Entry 8FCQ (electron microscopy, 3.93 A resolution); this record covers chains A and G of the 7 polymer chains in the assembly.

[Chain A]
Protein: Transitional endoplasmic reticulum ATPase
Organism: Homo sapiens
Notes: EC 3.6.4.6
UniProt: P55072 (TERA_HUMAN); residues 1-806 here = UniProt positions 1-806
Sequence (806 residues; each row starts with the number of its first residue):
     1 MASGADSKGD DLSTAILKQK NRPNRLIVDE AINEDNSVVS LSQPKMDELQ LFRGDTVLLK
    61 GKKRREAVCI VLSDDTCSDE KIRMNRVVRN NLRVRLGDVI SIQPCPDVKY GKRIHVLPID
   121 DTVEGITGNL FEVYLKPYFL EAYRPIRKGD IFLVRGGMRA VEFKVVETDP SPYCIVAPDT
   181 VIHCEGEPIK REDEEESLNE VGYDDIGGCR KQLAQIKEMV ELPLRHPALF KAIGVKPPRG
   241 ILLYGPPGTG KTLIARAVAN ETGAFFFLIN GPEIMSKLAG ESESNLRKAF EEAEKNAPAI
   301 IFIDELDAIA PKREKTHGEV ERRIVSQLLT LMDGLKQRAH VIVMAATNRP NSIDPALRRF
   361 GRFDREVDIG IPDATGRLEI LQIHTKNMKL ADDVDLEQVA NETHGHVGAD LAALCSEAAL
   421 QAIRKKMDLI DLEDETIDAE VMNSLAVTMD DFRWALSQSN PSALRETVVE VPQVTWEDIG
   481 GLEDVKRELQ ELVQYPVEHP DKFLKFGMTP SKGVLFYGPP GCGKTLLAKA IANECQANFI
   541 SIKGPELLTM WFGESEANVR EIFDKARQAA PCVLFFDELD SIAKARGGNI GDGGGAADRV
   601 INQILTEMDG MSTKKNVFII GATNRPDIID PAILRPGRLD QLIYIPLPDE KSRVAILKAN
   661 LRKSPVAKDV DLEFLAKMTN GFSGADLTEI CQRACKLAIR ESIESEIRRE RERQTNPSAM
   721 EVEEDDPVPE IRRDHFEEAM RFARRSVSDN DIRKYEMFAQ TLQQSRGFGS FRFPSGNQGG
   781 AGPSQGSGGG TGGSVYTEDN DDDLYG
Disordered / not traced: 1-22, 708-727, 764-806
Small-molecule neighbours:
  - ADP (adenosine-5'-diphosphate), molecule 1: Asp-205, Ile-206, Gly-207, Gly-208, Gly-248, Thr-249, Gly-250, Thr-252, Leu-253, Ile-380, His-384, Gly-408, Ala-409, Ala-412
  - ADP, molecule 2: Asp-478, Ile-479, Gly-480, Pro-520, Gly-521, Cys-522, Gly-523, Lys-524, Thr-525, Leu-526, Asn-624, Ile-656, Gly-684, Ala-685, Thr-688
UniProt features mapped onto this chain:
  - region: Thr-797 to Gly-806 (Interaction with UBXN6)
  - motif: Asp-802 to Gly-806 (PIM motif)
  - binding site (ATP): Pro-247 to Leu-253, Asn-348, His-384, Gly-521 to Leu-526
  - modified residue: Ala-2 (N-acetylalanine), Ser-3 (Phosphoserine), Ser-7 (Phosphoserine), Ser-13 (Phosphoserine), Ser-37 (Phosphoserine), Lys-315 (N6,N6,N6-trimethyllysine), Thr-436 (Phosphothreonine), Ser-462 (Phosphoserine), Lys-502 (N6-acetyllysine), Lys-505 (N6-acetyllysine), Lys-668 (N6-acetyllysine), Ser-702 (Phosphoserine), Lys-754 (N6-acetyllysine), Ser-770 (Phosphoserine), Ser-775 (Phosphoserine), Ser-787 (Phosphoserine), Tyr-805 (Phosphotyrosine)
  - cross-link (Glycyl lysine isopeptide (Lys-Gly)): Lys-8 (interchain with G-Cter in SUMO2), Lys-18 (interchain with G-Cter in SUMO2)
  - natural variant: Arg-95 (R95G: In IBMPFD1), Gly-97 (G97E: In CMT2Y), Ile-126 (I126F: In IBMPFD1; uncertain significance), Arg-155 (R155C: In IBMPFD1; R155H: In FTDALS6 and IBMPFD1; R155L: In IBMPFD1; R155P: In IBMPFD1; R155S: In IBMPFD1), Arg-159 (R159G: In FTDALS6; R159H: In IBMPFD1), Ala-160 (A160T: In IBMPFD1; uncertain significance), Glu-185 (E185K: In CMT2Y), Arg-191 (R191Q: In FTDALS6 and IBMPFD1), Leu-198 (L198W: In IBMPFD1), Ala-232 (A232E: In IBMPFD1), Ile-254 (I254F: In IBMPFD1; uncertain significance), Ile-369 (I369T: In IBMPFD1; uncertain significance), 2 further natural variant entries in UniProt
  - mutagenesis: Phe-52 to Asp-55 (Abolishes interaction with NPLOC4; when associated with A-110), Arg-53 (R53A: Minor effect on affinity for ATP and ADP), Arg-86 (R86A: Strongly increased affinity for ATP. Strongly reduced affinity for ADP), Tyr-110 (Y110A: Abolishes interaction with NPLOC4; when associated with 52-A--A-55), Arg-113 to His-115 (Severely reduced binding to DERL1), Phe-131 (F131R: Severely reduced binding to DERL1), Leu-140 (L140D: Severely reduced binding to DERL1), Asp-179 (D179R: No effect on binding to DERL1), His-183 (H183W: Severely reduced binding to DERL1), Lys-251 (K251Q: Impairs ERAD degradation of HMGCR and does not inhibit interaction with RHBDD1; when associated with Q-524), Glu-305 (E305Q: Defect in ubiquitin-dependent protein degradation by the proteasome; when associated with Q-578), Lys-312 (K312A: Does not affect methylation by VCPKMT), 8 further mutagenesis entries in UniProt

[Chain G]
Protein: UBX domain-containing protein 6
Organism: Homo sapiens
UniProt: Q9BZV1 (UBXN6_HUMAN); residue numbers follow UniProt; this construct covers 1-441
Sequence (441 residues; row label = number of the first residue in the row):
     1 MKKFFQEFKA DIKFKSAGPG QKLKESVGEK AHKEKPNQPA PRPPRQGPTN EAQMAAAAAL
    61 ARLEQKQSRA WGPTSQDTIR NQVRKELQAE ATVSGSPEAP GTNVVSEPRE EGSAHLAVPG
   121 VYFTCPLTGA TLRKDQRDAC IKEAILLHFS TDPVAASIMK IYTFNKDQDR VKLGVDTIAK
   181 YLDNIHLHPE EEKYRKIKLQ NKVFQERINC LEGTHEFFEA IGFQKVLLPA QDQEDPEEFY
   241 VLSETTLAQP QSLERHKEQL LAAEPVRAKL DRQRRVFQPS PLASQFELPG DFFNLTAEEI
   301 KREQRLRSEA VERLSVLRTK AMREKEEQRG LRKYNYTLLR VRLPDGCLLQ GTFYARERLG
   361 AVYGFVREAL QSDWLPFELL ASGGQKLSED ENLALNECGL VPSALLTFSW DMAVLEDIKA
   421 AGAEPDSILK PELLSAIEKL L
Disordered / not traced: 1-48, 69-120
UniProt features mapped onto this chain:
  - region: Met-1 to Ala-10 (Mediates interaction with LMAN1), Glu-51 to Leu-63 (VCP/p97-interacting motif (VIM))
  - modified residue: Ser-96 (Phosphoserine)
From the paper describing this entry:
  - mutagenesis - E299R/R302E/R307E/E312R: unchanged binding to p97

[Interface between chain A and chain G]
Contacting residue pairs (35; chain A residue first):
  Asn-33(A) / Leu-63(G)
  Glu-34(A) / Lys-66(G)  salt bridge
  Asp-35(A) / Arg-62(G)  salt bridge
  Val-38(A) / Ala-59(G)  hydrophobic
  Arg-53(A) / Gln-53(G)  hydrogen bond (backbone-side chain)
  Arg-53(A) / Leu-60(G)
  Gly-54(A) / Ala-52(G)
  Gly-54(A) / Gln-53(G)
  Gly-54(A) / Ala-56(G)
  Asp-55(A) / Gln-53(G)
  Thr-56(A) / Ala-52(G)
  Ile-70(A) / Ala-52(G)
  Ile-70(A) / Ala-55(G)  hydrophobic
  Ile-70(A) / Ala-56(G)  hydrophobic
  Leu-72(A) / Leu-60(G)  hydrophobic
  Pro-106(A) / Thr-49(G)
  Val-108(A) / Glu-51(G)
  Val-108(A) / Ala-52(G)  hydrophobic
  Tyr-110(A) / Glu-51(G)
  Glu-141(A) / Ala-58(G)
  Ala-142(A) / Ala-58(G)
  Ala-142(A) / Arg-62(G)  hydrogen bond (backbone-side chain)
  Tyr-143(A) / Met-54(G)  hydrophobic
  Tyr-143(A) / Ala-55(G)
  Tyr-143(A) / Ala-58(G)  hydrophobic
  Arg-144(A) / Arg-62(G)
  Ile-175(A) / Glu-51(G)
  Arg-424(A) / Gln-304(G)
  Arg-424(A) / Arg-305(G)
  Lys-425(A) / Lys-301(G)  hydrogen bond (backbone-side chain)
  Asp-428(A) / Ala-297(G)
  Asp-428(A) / Ile-300(G)
  Leu-429(A) / Ala-297(G)
  Leu-429(A) / Glu-298(G)
  Leu-429(A) / Lys-301(G)
Interface residues without a listed pair, chain A (25 interface residues in all): Ser-37, Lys-109, Pro-145

[Overview]
The interface between chain A and chain G involves 25 residues on one side and 19 on the other; the contacts
include 3 hydrogen bonds and 2 salt bridges. Among the polar pairs are Glu-34(A)/Lys-66(G),
Asp-35(A)/Arg-62(G) and Arg-53(A)/Gln-53(G). Chain A binds ADP. From the paper: E299R/R302E/R307E/E312R of
chain G leave binding to p97 unchanged.
Here chain A is Transitional endoplasmic reticulum ATPase and chain G is UBX domain-containing protein 6, both
from Homo sapiens. Entry 8FCQ (Cryo-EM structure of p97:UBXD1 PUB-in state) was determined by electron
microscopy (same publication as 8FCL, 8FCM, 8FCN, 8FCO, 8FCP, 8FCR and 8FCT).
